Entry 4C65 (X-ray diffraction, 2.20 A resolution); this record covers chains B and C of the 4 polymer chains in the assembly.

== Chain B (and C) ==
Protein: Ochratoxinase
Source organism: Aspergillus niger
Notes: EC 3.4.13.9, 3.5.1.-; fragment: extracellular, n-terminally truncated isoform, residues 43-480; chain C of this document is another copy of the same molecule, construct and numbering; everything in this record applies to it too
UniProt: A2R2V4 (A2R2V4_ASPNC); numbering as in UniProt (aligned over 43-480)
Chain sequence (438 residues; numbered 43 to 480; the number before each row is that of its first residue):
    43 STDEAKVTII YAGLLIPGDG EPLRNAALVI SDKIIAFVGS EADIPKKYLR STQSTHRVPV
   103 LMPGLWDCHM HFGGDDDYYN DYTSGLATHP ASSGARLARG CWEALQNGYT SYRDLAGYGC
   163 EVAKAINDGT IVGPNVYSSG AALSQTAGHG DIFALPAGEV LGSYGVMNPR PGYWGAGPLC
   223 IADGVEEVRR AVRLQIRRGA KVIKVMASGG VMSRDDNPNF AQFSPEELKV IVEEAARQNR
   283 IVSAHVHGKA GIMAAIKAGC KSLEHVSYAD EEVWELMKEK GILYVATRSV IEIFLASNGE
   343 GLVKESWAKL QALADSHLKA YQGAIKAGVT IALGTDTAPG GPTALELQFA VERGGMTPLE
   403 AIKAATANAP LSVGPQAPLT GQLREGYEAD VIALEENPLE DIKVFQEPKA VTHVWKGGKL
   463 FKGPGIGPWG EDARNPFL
Not modelled in the structure: 43-46, 341-344 (chain C: 43-45, 342-343)
Curated features (UniProtKB/Swiss-Prot):
  - active site: Lys-246, Asp-378
  - binding site (Zn(2+)): His-111, His-113, Lys-246, His-287, His-307
  - mutagenesis: Ser-135 (S135G/W: Affect substrate binding and carboxypeptidase activity), Tyr-160 (Y160S/G: Affect substrate binding and carboxypeptidase activity), Tyr-206 (Y206S/G: Affect substrate binding and carboxypeptidase activity)
Reported in the primary citation:
  - catalytic residues: His-191, Asp-378 (proposed by the authors, not directly observed)

== How chain B and chain C interact ==
Pairs across the interface - 15 pairs, chain B then chain C:
  Tyr-120(B) / Asp-123(C)  hydrogen bond
  Tyr-120(B) / Ala-196(C)  hydrophobic
  Tyr-121(B) / Tyr-121(C)  hydrophobic
  Tyr-121(B) / Thr-125(C)  hydrogen bond
  Tyr-121(B) / Ala-196(C)
  Tyr-121(B) / Leu-197(C)
  Asp-123(B) / Tyr-120(C)  hydrogen bond
  Thr-125(B) / Tyr-121(C)  hydrogen bond
  Ala-129(B) / Ala-196(C)
  Ala-196(B) / Tyr-120(C)  hydrophobic
  Ala-196(B) / Tyr-121(C)
  Ala-196(B) / Ala-129(C)
  Leu-197(B) / Tyr-121(C)
  Glu-201(B) / Ser-205(C)
  Ser-205(B) / Glu-201(C)
Other interface residues (no listed pair), chain B (11 interface residues in all): Leu-128, Pro-198
Other interface residues (no listed pair), chain C (11 interface residues in all): Leu-128, Pro-198

== Summary ==
The chain B/chain C interface involves 11 residues from each chain, with 4 hydrogen bonds. Polar contacts
include Tyr-120(B)/Asp-123(C) and Tyr-121(B)/Thr-125(C). From UniProt: active-site residues Lys-246(B) and
Asp-378(B), 5 Zn2+-binding residues and 3 mutagenesis sites on chain B. From the paper: catalytic residues
His-191(B) and Asp-378(B).
Chain B and chain C are both Ochratoxinase (Aspergillus niger); the structure, Crystal structure of A. niger
ochratoxinase, was determined by X-ray diffraction, deposited together with 4C5Y, 4C5Z and 4C60.
